PDB entry 6CSO | X-ray diffraction, 3.20 A resolution | chain A

# Chain A
Molecule: iC++
Organism: Chlamydomonas reinhardtii
Amino-acid sequence (309 residues; numbered 40 to 348; the number before each row is that of its first residue):
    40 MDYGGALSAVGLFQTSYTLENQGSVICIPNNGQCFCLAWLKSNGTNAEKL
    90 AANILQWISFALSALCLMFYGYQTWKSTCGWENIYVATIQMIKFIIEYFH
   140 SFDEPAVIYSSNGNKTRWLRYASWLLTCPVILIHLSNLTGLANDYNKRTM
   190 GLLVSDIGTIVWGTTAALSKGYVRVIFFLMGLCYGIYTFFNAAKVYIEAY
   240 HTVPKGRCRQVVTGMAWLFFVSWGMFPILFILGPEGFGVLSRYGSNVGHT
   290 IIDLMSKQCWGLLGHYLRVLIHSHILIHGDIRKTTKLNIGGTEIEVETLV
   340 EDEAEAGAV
Not modelled in the structure: 40-48, 111-116, 327-332, 343-348
Cystine bridges: Cys66 forms a disulfide with the same residue of a neighbouring copy of this chain
Cystine bridges: Cys73-Cys75
Covalently attached groups: retinal (RET) linked to Lys296
Ligand contacts: retinal (RET): Trp163, Thr166, Cys167, Ile170, Asp195, Thr198, Gly202, Phe217, Gly220, Leu221, Gly224, Trp262, Phe265, Pro266, Phe269, Asp292, Ser295

# Overview
Retinal is covalently linked to Lys296.
Chain A is iC++ (Chlamydomonas reinhardtii); the structure, Crystal structure of the designed light-gated
anion channel iC++ at pH6.5, was determined by X-ray diffraction (same publication as 6CSN).
